Entry 6OM3 (X-ray diffraction, 3.30 A resolution); this record covers chains A and I of the 12 polymer chains in the assembly.

== Chain A ==
Protein: Histone H3.2
Organism: Xenopus laevis
UniProt: P84233 (H32_XENLA); residues 1-135 here correspond to UniProt positions 2-136 (UniProt number = residue number + 1)
Sequence (135 residues; numbered 1 to 135; the number before each row is that of its first residue):
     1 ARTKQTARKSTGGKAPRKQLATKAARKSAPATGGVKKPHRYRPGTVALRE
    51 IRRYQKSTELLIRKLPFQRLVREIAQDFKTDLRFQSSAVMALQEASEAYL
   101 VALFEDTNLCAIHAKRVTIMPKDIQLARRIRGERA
Disordered / not traced: 1-37, 135
Sequence notes: engineered mutation Ala102 (Gly103 in P84233)
Curated features (UniProtKB/Swiss-Prot):
  - modified residue: Arg2 (Asymmetric dimethylarginine), Thr3 (Phosphothreonine), Lys4 (Allysine), Gln5 (5-glutamyl dopamine), Thr6 (Phosphothreonine), Arg8 (Citrulline), Lys9 (N6,N6,N6-trimethyllysine), Ser10 (ADP-ribosylserine), Thr11 (Phosphothreonine), Lys14 (N6-(2-hydroxyisobutyryl)lysine), Arg17 (Asymmetric dimethylarginine), Lys18 (N6-(2-hydroxyisobutyryl)lysine), Lys23 (N6-(2-hydroxyisobutyryl)lysine), Arg26 (Citrulline), Lys27 (N6,N6,N6-trimethyllysine), Ser28 (ADP-ribosylserine), Lys36 (N6,N6,N6-trimethyllysine), Lys37 (N6-methyllysine), Tyr41 (Phosphotyrosine), Lys56 (N6,N6,N6-trimethyllysine) and 8 more in UniProt
  - lipidation: Cys110 (S-palmitoyl cysteine)

== Chain I ==
Molecule: 146-nt DNA strand
Sequence (146 nucleotides; numbered 2 to 147; the number before each row is that of its first residue):
     2 TCGAGAATCCCGGTGCCGAGGCCGCTCAATTGGTCGTAGACAGCTCTAGC
    52 ACCGCTTAAACGCACGTACGGATTCTCCCCCGCGTTTTAACCGCCAAGGG
   102 GATTACTCCCTAGTCTCCAGGCACGTGTCAGATATATACATCCGAT

== Interface between chain A and chain I ==
Contacting residue pairs - 26 pairs, chain A then chain I:
  His39(A) - DG6(I)  base contact
  His39(A) - DA7(I)  hydrogen bond to the sugar
  Arg40(A) - DG83(I)  hydrogen bond to the base
  Arg40(A) - DC84(I)  hydrogen bond to the sugar
  Tyr41(A) - DA7(I)  sugar contact
  Tyr41(A) - DG83(I)  sugar contact
  Tyr41(A) - DC84(I)  hydrogen bond to the phosphate
  Arg42(A) - DG83(I)  sugar contact
  Pro43(A) - DC82(I)  phosphate contact
  Pro43(A) - DG83(I)  sugar contact
  Gly44(A) - DC82(I)  phosphate contact
  Gly44(A) - DG83(I)  hydrogen bond to the phosphate
  Thr45(A) - DG83(I)  phosphate contact
  Val46(A) - DG83(I)  hydrogen bond to the phosphate
  Val46(A) - DC84(I)  phosphate contact
  Ala47(A) - DG83(I)  hydrogen bond to the phosphate
  Arg49(A) - DA8(I)  phosphate contact
  Arg49(A) - DT9(I)  phosphate contact
  Arg63(A) - DA91(I)  hydrogen bond to the sugar
  Lys64(A) - DC92(I)  hydrogen bond to the phosphate
  Leu65(A) - DA91(I)  sugar contact
  Leu65(A) - DC92(I)  hydrogen bond to the phosphate
  Pro66(A) - DA91(I)  phosphate contact
  Arg69(A) - DA91(I)  salt bridge to the phosphate
  Arg83(A) - DG100(I)  phosphate contact
  Arg83(A) - DG101(I)  sugar contact
Other interface residues (no listed pair), chain A (18 interface residues in all): Arg53, Gln85
Other interface residues (no listed pair), chain I (12 interface residues in all): DA103

== Overview ==
The interface between chain A and chain I involves 18 residues on one side and 12 on the other, with 10
hydrogen bonds and 1 salt bridge. Among the polar pairs are Arg40(A)-DG83(I), His39(A)-DA7(I) and
Arg40(A)-DC84(I).
Here chain A is Histone H3.2 (Xenopus laevis) and chain I is a 146-nt DNA strand. Entry 6OM3 (Crystal
structure of the Orc1 BAH domain in complex with a nucleosome core particle) was determined by X-ray
diffraction.
